8T4B - chains B and G of the 18 polymer chains in the assembly; structure by electron microscopy, 3.50 A resolution.

== Chain B (and G) ==
Name: MD65 N332-GT5 SOSIP gp41
Organism: Human immunodeficiency virus 1
Notes: chain G of this document is another copy of the same molecule, construct and numbering; everything in this record applies to it too
Sequence (153 residues; each row starts with the number of its first residue):
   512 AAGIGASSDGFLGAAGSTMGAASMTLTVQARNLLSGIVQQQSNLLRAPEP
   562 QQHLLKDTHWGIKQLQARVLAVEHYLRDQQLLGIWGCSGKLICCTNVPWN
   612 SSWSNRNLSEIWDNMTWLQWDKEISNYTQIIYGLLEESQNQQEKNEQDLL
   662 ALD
Disordered / not traced: 512-519, 547-571
Disulfide bonds: Cys598-Cys604
Glycans and other covalent adducts: N-acetylglucosamine (NAG) linked to Asn611
Ligand contacts: N-acetylglucosamine (NAG; 2-acetamido-2-deoxy-beta-D-glucopyranose): Gly524, Gly527, Ser528

== How chain B and chain G interact ==
Residue-residue contacts (26):
  Ile573(B) with Ile573(G), hydrophobic; Leu576(G), hydrophobic
  Leu576(B) with Leu576(G), hydrophobic
  Gln577(B) with Leu576(G)
  Val580(B) with Leu576(G), hydrophobic; Val580(G), hydrophobic
  Leu581(B) with Arg579(G)
  Glu584(B) with Arg579(G), salt bridge; Val583(G)
  Leu587(B) with Leu545(G); Val583(G), hydrophobic; Leu587(G), hydrophobic
  Arg588(B) with Leu545(G), hydrogen bond (side chain-backbone); Ser546(G), hydrogen bond (side chain-backbone)
  Gln591(B) with Ala541(G), hydrogen bond (side chain-backbone); Arg542(G); Leu545(G); Tyr586(G)
  Gly594(B) with Gly600(G)
  Ile595(B) with Arg542(G)
  Glu647(B) with Thr538(G); Arg542(G), salt bridge
  Asn651(B) with Thr538(G), hydrogen bond
  Glu654(B) with Leu602(G), hydrogen bond (side chain-backbone); Ile603(G), hydrogen bond (side chain-backbone)
  Gln658(B) with Ile603(G)
Other interface residues (no listed pair), chain B (19 interface residues in all): Val583, Ser599, Lys655, Leu661
Other interface residues (no listed pair), chain G (19 interface residues in all): Met535, Ser599, Lys601, Cys605

== Summary ==
The chain B/chain G interface involves 19 residues from each chain; the contacts include 6 hydrogen bonds and
2 salt bridges. Polar contacts include Glu584(B)-Arg579(G), Glu647(B)-Arg542(G) and Arg588(B)-Leu545(G). Bound
to chain B: N-acetylglucosamine. N-acetylglucosamine is covalently linked to Asn611(B).
Chain B and chain G are both MD65 N332-GT5 SOSIP gp41 (Human immunodeficiency virus 1); the structure, MD65
N332-GT5 SOSIP in complex with RM_N332_32 Fab and RM20A3, was determined by electron microscopy together with
8T49, 8T4D, 8T4K and 8T4L from the same study.
